PDB entry 3NGD | X-ray diffraction, 2.80 A resolution | chains D and A of the 3 polymer chains in the assembly

== Chain D ==
Molecule: 18-nt DNA strand
Sequence (18 nucleotides; each row starts with the number of its first residue):
   837 TCTXGGGTCC TAGGACCC
Not modelled in the structure: 837-839, 848-854
Modified residues: 6OG (6-O-methyl guanosine-5'-monophosphate) at position 840; DOC (2',3'-dideoxycytidine-5'-monophosphate) at position 854

== Chain A ==
Molecule: DNA polymerase iota
Organism: Homo sapiens
Notes: EC 2.7.7.7; fragment: Catalytic Fragment, 1-420
UniProtKB: Q9UNA4 (POLI_HUMAN); residue numbers follow UniProt; this construct covers 1-420
Amino-acid sequence (420 residues; each row starts with the number of its first residue):
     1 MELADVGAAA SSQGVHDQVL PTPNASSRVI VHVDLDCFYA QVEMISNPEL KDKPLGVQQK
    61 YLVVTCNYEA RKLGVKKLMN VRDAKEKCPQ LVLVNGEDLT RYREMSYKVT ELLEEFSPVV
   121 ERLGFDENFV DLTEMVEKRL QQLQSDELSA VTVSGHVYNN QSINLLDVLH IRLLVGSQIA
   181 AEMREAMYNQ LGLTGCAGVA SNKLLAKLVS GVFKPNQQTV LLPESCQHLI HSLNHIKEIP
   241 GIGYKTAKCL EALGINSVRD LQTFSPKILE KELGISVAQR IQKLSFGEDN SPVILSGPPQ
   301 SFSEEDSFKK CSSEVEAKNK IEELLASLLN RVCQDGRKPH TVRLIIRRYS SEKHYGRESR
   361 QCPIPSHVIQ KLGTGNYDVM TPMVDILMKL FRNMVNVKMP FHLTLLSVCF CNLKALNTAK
Not modelled in the structure: 1-25, 352-355, 372-377, 395-403, 415-420
Ligand contacts: 2'-deoxycytidine-5'-triphosphate (DCP): Asp-34, Leu-35, Asp-36, Cys-37, Phe-38, Tyr-39, Gln-59, Val-64, Thr-65, Tyr-68, Arg-71, Lys-77, Leu-78, Asp-126, Glu-127, Lys-214
Curated features (UniProtKB/Swiss-Prot):
  - natural variant: Gly-96 (R96G: Large decrease in catalytic activity efficiency which is partially rescued by the presence of Mn(2+) instead Mg(2+); this construct carries the variant)
  - mutagenesis: Met-1 to Ala-25 (Small decrease in catalytic activity efficiency which is partially rescued by the presence of Mn(2+) instead Mg(2+))

== How chain D and chain A interact ==
Contacting residue pairs (23; chain D residue first):
  6OG_840(D) / Gln-59(A)  sugar contact
  6OG_840(D) / Lys-60(A)  sugar contact
  6OG_840(D) / Tyr-61(A)  phosphate contact
  6OG_840(D) / Leu-62(A)  sugar contact
  6OG_840(D) / Val-64(A)  base contact
  6OG_840(D) / Ser-307(A)  hydrogen bond to the phosphate
  6OG_840(D) / Arg-347(A)  salt bridge to the phosphate
  DG841(D) / Gln-59(A)  sugar contact
  DG841(D) / Lys-60(A)  salt bridge to the phosphate
  DG841(D) / Glu-97(A)  sugar contact
  DG841(D) / Leu-99(A)  phosphate contact
  DG841(D) / Glu-305(A)  base contact
  DG841(D) / Ser-307(A)  hydrogen bond to the phosphate
  DG842(D) / Leu-99(A)  phosphate contact
  DG842(D) / Ser-303(A)  sugar contact
  DG842(D) / Glu-304(A)  phosphate contact
  DG842(D) / Glu-305(A)  hydrogen bond to the phosphate
  DG843(D) / Phe-302(A)  phosphate contact
  DG843(D) / Ser-303(A)  hydrogen bond to the phosphate
  DG843(D) / Arg-331(A)  salt bridge to the phosphate
  DT844(D) / Pro-299(A)  phosphate contact
  DT844(D) / Gln-300(A)  hydrogen bond to the phosphate
  DT844(D) / Ser-301(A)  hydrogen bond to the phosphate
Also at the interface, not in a pair above, chain D (6 interface residues in all): DC845
Also at the interface, not in a pair above, chain A (22 interface residues in all): Tyr-39, Leu-78, Arg-103, Phe-125, Asp-306

== Summary ==
6 residues of chain D face 22 of chain A across their interface, with 6 hydrogen bonds and 3 salt bridges.
Polar pairs include 6OG_840(D)/Ser-307(A), DG841(D)/Ser-307(A) and DG842(D)/Glu-305(A). Bound to chain A:
2'-deoxycytidine-5'-triphosphate. From UniProt: 6 mutagenesis sites on chain A.
Here chain D is an 18-nt DNA strand and chain A is DNA polymerase iota (Homo sapiens). Entry 3NGD (Structural
Basis for Proficient Incorporation of dTTP Opposite O6-methylguanine by Human DNA Polymerase Iota) was
determined by X-ray diffraction, deposited together with 3OSN.
